Entry 8OL1 (electron microscopy, 3.50 A resolution); this record covers chains G and I of the 14 polymer chains in the assembly.

# Chain G
Molecule: Histone H2A type 1-J
From: Homo sapiens
UniProt: Q99878 (H2A1J_HUMAN); residues 10-116 here correspond to UniProt positions 11-117 (UniProt number = residue number + 1)
Chain sequence (107 residues; each row starts with the number of its first residue):
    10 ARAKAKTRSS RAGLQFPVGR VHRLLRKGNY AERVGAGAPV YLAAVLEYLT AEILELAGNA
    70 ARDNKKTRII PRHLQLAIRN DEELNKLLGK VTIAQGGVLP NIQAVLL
Curated features (UniProtKB/Swiss-Prot):
  - modified residue: Lys13 (N6-(beta-hydroxybutyryl)lysine), Lys36 (N6-(2-hydroxyisobutyryl)lysine), Lys74 (N6-(2-hydroxyisobutyryl)lysine), Lys75 (N6-(2-hydroxyisobutyryl)lysine), Lys95 (N6-(2-hydroxyisobutyryl)lysine), Lys99 (N6-glutaryllysine), Gln104 (N5-methylglutamine)
  - cross-link (Glycyl lysine isopeptide (Lys-Gly)): Lys13 (interchain with G-Cter in ubiquitin), Lys15 (interchain with G-Cter in ubiquitin)

# Chain I
Molecule: 145-nt DNA strand
Sequence (145 nucleotides; each row starts with the number of its first residue):
     1 TGGAGAATCC CGGTGCCGAG GCCGCTCAAT TGGTCGTAGA CAGCTCTAGC ACCGCTTAAA
    61 CGCACGTACG CGCTGTCCCC CGCGTTTTAA CCGCCAAGGG GATTACTCCC TAGTCTCCAG
   121 GCACGTGTCA GATATATACA TCCTG

# Interface between chain G and chain I
Contacting residue pairs - 14 pairs, chain G then chain I:
  Arg11(G) - DC117(I)  hydrogen bond to the base
  Arg11(G) - DC118(I)  sugar contact
  Arg29(G) - DG121(I)  hydrogen bond to the phosphate
  Arg29(G) - DC122(I)  salt bridge to the phosphate
  Arg35(G) - DA112(I)  salt bridge to the phosphate
  Arg42(G) - DT111(I)  phosphate contact
  Arg42(G) - DA112(I)  phosphate contact
  Val43(G) - DA112(I)  hydrogen bond to the phosphate
  Gly44(G) - DT111(I)  phosphate contact
  Ala45(G) - DT111(I)  hydrogen bond to the phosphate
  Thr76(G) - DA130(I)  sugar contact
  Thr76(G) - DG131(I)  hydrogen bond to the phosphate
  Arg77(G) - DA130(I)  sugar contact
  Arg77(G) - DG131(I)  hydrogen bond to the phosphate
Also at the interface, not in a pair above, chain G (11 interface residues in all): Glu41, Lys75
Also at the interface, not in a pair above, chain I (9 interface residues in all): DT116

# Summary
The interface between chain G and chain I involves 11 residues on one side and 9 on the other; the contacts
include 6 hydrogen bonds and 2 salt bridges. Polar pairs include Arg11(G)-DC117(I), Arg29(G)-DG121(I) and
Val43(G)-DA112(I).
Chain G is Histone H2A type 1-J (Homo sapiens) and chain I is a 145-nt DNA strand; the structure,
cGAS-Nucleosome in complex with SPSB3-ELOBC (composite structure), was determined by electron microscopy,
deposited together with 8OKX.
